5D7G - chains A and B of the 4 polymer chains in the assembly; structure by X-ray diffraction, 3.00 A resolution.

Chain A:
Name: Autophagy protein 5
From: Homo sapiens
Reference sequence: Q9H1Y0 (ATG5_HUMAN); residues 1-275 here = UniProt positions 1-275
Amino-acid sequence (280 residues; numbered -4 to 275; the number before each row is that of its first residue; numbers below 1 keep their minus sign (Gly-4 is residue -4)):
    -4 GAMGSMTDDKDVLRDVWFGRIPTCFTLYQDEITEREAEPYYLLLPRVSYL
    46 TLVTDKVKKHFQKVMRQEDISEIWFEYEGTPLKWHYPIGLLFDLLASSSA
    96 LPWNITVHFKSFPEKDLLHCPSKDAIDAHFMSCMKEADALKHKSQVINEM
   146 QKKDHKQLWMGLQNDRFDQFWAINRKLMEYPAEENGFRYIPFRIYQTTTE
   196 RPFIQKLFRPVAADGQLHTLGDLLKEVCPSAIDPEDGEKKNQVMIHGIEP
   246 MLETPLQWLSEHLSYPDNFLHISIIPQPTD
Not modelled in the structure: -4 to 1, 195-196, 228-234, 274-275
Construct notes: expression tag (-4 to 0); engineered mutation Asp122 (Glu in Q9H1Y0)
From the paper describing this entry:
  - mutagenesis - E122D: decreased binding to ATG12
  - mutagenesis - E122D: unchanged binding to Autophagy-related protein 16-1 (chain B)
  - post-translational modification sites: Lys130 (citing earlier work)
  - mutagenesis - E122D: unchanged stability

Chain B:
Name: Autophagy-related protein 16-1
From: Homo sapiens
Reference sequence: Q676U5 (A16L1_HUMAN); residue numbers follow UniProt; this construct covers 1-69
Amino-acid sequence (71 residues; each row starts with the number of its first residue; numbers below 1 keep their minus sign (Gly-1 is residue -1)):
    -1 GSMSSGLRAADFPRWKRHISEQLRRRDRLQRQAFEEIILQYNKLLEKSDL
    49 HSVLAQKLQAEKHDVPNRHEI
Not modelled in the structure: -1 to 9, 49-69
Construct notes: expression tag (-1 to 0)
Curated features (UniProtKB/Swiss-Prot):
  - region: Trp13 to Leu43 (Interaction with ATG5)
  - mutagenesis: Ile17 (I17W: Abolishes interaction with ATG5), Leu21 (L21W: Abolishes interaction with ATG5), Arg24 (R24D: Abolishes interaction with ATG5), Phe32 to Ile36 (In FII mutant; abolished binding to membranes and lipidation to ATG8 family proteins), Ile36 (I36W: Reduces interaction with ATG5)

How chain A and chain B interact:
Pairs across the interface - 38 pairs, chain A then chain B:
  Val7(A) with Ser18(B); Leu21(B)
  Asp10(A) with Arg24(B), hydrogen bond (backbone-side chain)
  Val11(A) with Leu21(B), hydrophobic
  Phe13(A) with Arg29(B), hydrogen bond (backbone-side chain)
  Gly14(A) with Arg24(B)
  Arg15(A) with Gln28(B); Arg29(B)
  Pro17(A) with Gln28(B); Phe32(B), hydrophobic
  Glu33(A) with Tyr39(B); Leu43(B)
  Pro34(A) with Tyr39(B), hydrogen bond (backbone-side chain)
  Tyr35(A) with Asn40(B)
  Tyr36(A) with Ile36(B); Tyr39(B), hydrophobic; Asn40(B), hydrogen bond (backbone-side chain)
  Leu37(A) with Ile36(B)
  Leu38(A) with Glu33(B)
  Arg41(A) with Arg24(B); Gln28(B), hydrogen bond
  Phe87(A) with Gln28(B)
  Leu96(A) with Leu27(B); Gln28(B); Phe32(B), hydrophobic
  His241(A) with Arg24(B), hydrogen bond (backbone-side chain)
  Ile243(A) with Ile17(B), hydrophobic; Leu21(B), hydrophobic
  Glu244(A) with His16(B); Gln20(B)
  Pro245(A) with Ile17(B), hydrophobic
  Met246(A) with Trp13(B), hydrophobic; His16(B)
  Thr249(A) with Trp13(B); Ile17(B)
  Pro250(A) with Trp13(B), hydrophobic
  Trp253(A) with Trp13(B), hydrophobic; Ile17(B), hydrophobic
Interface residues without a listed pair, chain A (30 interface residues in all): Ile16, His55, Pro97, Gly242, Glu248, Leu254
Interface residues without a listed pair, chain B (18 interface residues in all): Arg12, Asp25

In short:
30 residues of chain A and 18 residues of chain B are in contact; the contacts include 6 hydrogen bonds. Polar
pairs include Asp10(A)-Arg24(B), Phe13(A)-Arg29(B) and Pro34(A)-Tyr39(B). From UniProt: 8 mutagenesis sites on
chain B. The paper reports that E122D of chain A reduces binding to ATG12; a modification site at Lys130(A).
Here chain A is Autophagy protein 5 and chain B is Autophagy-related protein 16-1, both from Homo sapiens.
Entry 5D7G (Structure of human ATG5 E122D-ATG16L1 complex at 3.0 Angstroms) was determined by X-ray
diffraction.
